3A0E - chain A; structure by X-ray diffraction, 2.00 A resolution.

[Chain A]
Name: Mannose/sialic acid-binding lectin
Source organism: Polygonatum cyrtonema
UniProt: Q8L568 (Q8L568_9ASPA); residues 1-110 here correspond to UniProt positions 29-138 (UniProt number = residue number + 28)
Sequence (110 residues; numbered 1 to 110; the number before each row is that of its first residue):
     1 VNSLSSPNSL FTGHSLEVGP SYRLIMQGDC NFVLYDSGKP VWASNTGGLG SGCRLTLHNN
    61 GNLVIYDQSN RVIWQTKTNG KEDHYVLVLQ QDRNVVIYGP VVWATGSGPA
Disulfide bonds: Cys-30/Cys-53

[Summary]
Chain A is Mannose/sialic acid-binding lectin (Polygonatum cyrtonema); the structure, Crystal Structure of
Polygonatum cyrtonema lectin (PCL) complexed with dimannoside, was determined by X-ray diffraction together
with 3A0C and 3A0D from the same study.
